Entry 7PFP (electron microscopy, 6.10 A resolution (low resolution: residue-level contacts below are approximate; hydrogen-bond / salt-bridge calls are withheld)); this record covers chains B and C of the 3 polymer chains in the assembly.

[Chain B (and C)]
Name: Uromodulin
Organism: Homo sapiens
Notes: chain C of this document is another copy of the same molecule, construct and numbering; everything in this record applies to it too
Reference sequence: P07911 (UROM_HUMAN); numbering as in UniProt (aligned over 1-640)
Sequence (640 residues; each row starts with the number of its first residue):
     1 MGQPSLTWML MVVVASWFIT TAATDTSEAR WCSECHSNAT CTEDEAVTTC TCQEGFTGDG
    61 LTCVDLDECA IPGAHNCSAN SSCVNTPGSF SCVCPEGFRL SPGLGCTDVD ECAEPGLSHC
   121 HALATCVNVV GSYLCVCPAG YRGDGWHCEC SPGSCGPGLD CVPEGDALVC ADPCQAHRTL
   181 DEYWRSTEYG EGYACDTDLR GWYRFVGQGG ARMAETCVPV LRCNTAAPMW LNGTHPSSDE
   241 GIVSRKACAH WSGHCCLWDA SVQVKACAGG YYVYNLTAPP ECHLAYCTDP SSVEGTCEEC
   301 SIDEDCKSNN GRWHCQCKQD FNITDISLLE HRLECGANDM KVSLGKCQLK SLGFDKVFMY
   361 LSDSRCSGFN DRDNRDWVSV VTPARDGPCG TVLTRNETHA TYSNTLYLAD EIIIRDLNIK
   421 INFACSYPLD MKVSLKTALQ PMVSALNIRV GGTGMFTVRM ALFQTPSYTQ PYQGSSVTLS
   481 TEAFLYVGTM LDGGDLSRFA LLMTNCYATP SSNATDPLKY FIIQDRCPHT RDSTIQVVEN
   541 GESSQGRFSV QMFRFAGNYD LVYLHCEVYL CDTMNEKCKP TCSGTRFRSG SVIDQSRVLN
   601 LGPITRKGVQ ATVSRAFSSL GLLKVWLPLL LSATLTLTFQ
Unresolved in the structure: 1-443, 588-640 (chain C: 1-24, 445-640)
Cystine bridges: Cys506-Cys566, Cys527-Cys582, Cys571-Cys578
Glycans and other covalent adducts: glycan linked to Asn513
UniProt features mapped onto this chain:
  - region: Cys150 to Ala171 (Beta hairpin), Asp430 to Thr453 (Flexible ZP-N/ZP-C linker), Gly454 to Thr465 (Internal hydrophobic patch (IHP)), Arg586 to Ser589 (Essential for cleavage by HPN), Val598 to Arg606 (External hydrophobic patch (EHP))
  - site: Phe587, Arg588 (Cleavage)
  - lipidation: Ser614 (GPI-anchor amidated serine)
  - glycosylation (N-linked (GlcNAc...) asparagine): Asn38, Asn76, Asn80, Asn232 (complex), Asn275 (high mannose), Asn322 (complex), Asn396 (complex), Asn513 (complex)
  - natural variant: Cys52 (C52W: In ADTKD1), Asp59 (D59A: In ADTKD1), Cys77 (C77Y: In ADTKD1), Val93 to Gly97 (sequence variant, change not given here; In ADTKD1), Gly103 (G103C: In ADTKD1), Val109 (V109E: In ADTKD1), Cys112 (C112R: In ADTKD1), Cys120 (C120G: In ADTKD1), Cys126 (C126R: In ADTKD1), Asn128 (N128S: In ADTKD1), Cys135 (C135S: In ADTKD1), Cys148 (C148W: In ADTKD1; C148Y: In ADTKD1), 22 further natural variant entries in UniProt
  - mutagenesis: Leu333 (L333K: Abolishes polymerization and filament formation of the secreted form), Arg415 (R415A: Abolishes polymerization. No effect on protein trafficking or secretion. Suppresses the dominant-negative loss of polymerization in 555-F-A-556 DEL or 586-A--A-589 ...), Ile421 (I421K: Abolishes polymerization and filament formation of the secreted form), Asp430 (D430L: Impairs polymerization and filament formation of the secreted form), Leu435 (L435S: Impairs polymerization and filament formation of the secreted form), Val458 (V458R: Leads to retention in the endoplasmic reticulum, probably due to misfolding), Phe555 to Ala556 (Abolishes polymerization, in a dominant-negative manner. No effect on protein trafficking or secretion. Suppresses the dominant-negative loss of polymerization; when associated with A-415), Arg586 to Ser589 (Abolishes cleavage by HPN. Abolishes polymerization, in a dominant-negative manner. Suppresses the dominant-negative loss of polymerization; when associated with A-415), Val598 to Asn600 (Decreased export from the endoplasmic reticulum, leading to decreased secretion. Impairs polymerization), Gly602 to Pro603 (Decreased export from the endoplasmic reticulum, leading to decreased secretion. Impairs polymerization), Thr605 to Lys607 (No effect on secretion. Does not impair polymerization)
What the authors report for this chain:
  - post-translational modification sites: Asn232, Asn275
  - disease-associated variants - D172H, P173L, P173R, C174R, R185C, R185G, R185H, R185L, R185S, C195F, C195Y, D196N, D196Y, W202C, W202S, R204G, R204P, C223R, C223Y, C267F, V273F, V273L, Y274C, Y274H, C287F (citing earlier work)

[Chain B / chain C interface]
Pairs across the interface - 36 pairs, chain B then chain C:
  Thr481(B) - Arg415(C)
  Leu518(B) - Ile412(C)
  Tyr520(B) - Ile413(C)
  Tyr520(B) - Arg415(C)
  Arg531(B) - Val220(C)
  Arg531(B) - Leu221(C)
  Arg531(B) - Ala226(C)
  Asp532(B) - Arg415(C)
  Gln551(B) - Arg415(C)
  Met552(B) - Arg415(C)
  Phe553(B) - Ile413(C)
  Phe553(B) - Ile414(C)
  Phe553(B) - Arg415(C)
  Arg554(B) - Ile412(C)
  Arg554(B) - Ile413(C)
  Arg554(B) - Ile414(C)
  Phe555(B) - Ile412(C)
  Phe555(B) - Ile414(C)
  Ala556(B) - Ile412(C)
  Ala556(B) - Ile414(C)
  Gly557(B) - Tyr407(C)
  Asn558(B) - Ser362(C)
  Asn558(B) - Tyr407(C)
  Tyr559(B) - Ser364(C)
  Gly584(B) - Glu281(C)
  Thr585(B) - Glu281(C)
  Thr585(B) - His283(C)
  Arg586(B) - Val220(C)
  Arg586(B) - Ala227(C)
  Arg586(B) - Trp251(C)
  Arg586(B) - Ser252(C)
  Arg586(B) - His283(C)
  Arg586(B) - Leu284(C)
  Phe587(B) - Trp251(C)
  Phe587(B) - Trp258(C)
  Phe587(B) - Pro280(C)
Interface residues without a listed pair, chain B (20 interface residues in all): Asp525, Val550
Interface residues without a listed pair, chain C (23 interface residues in all): Tyr193, Leu361, Ala409, Glu411, Asn418

[In short]
The interface between chain B and chain C involves 20 residues on one side and 23 on the other. From UniProt:
20 mutagenesis sites on chain B. The paper reports modification sites Asn232(B) and Asn275(B).
Both chains are Uromodulin (Homo sapiens). Entry 7PFP (Full-length cryo-EM structure of the native human
uromodulin (UMOD)/Tamm-Horsfall protein (THP) filament) was determined by electron microscopy, deposited
together with 7P6R, 7P6S, 7P6T and 7Q3N.
